5W75 - chain A; structure by X-ray diffraction, 2.30 A resolution.

# Chain A
Molecule: Elongation factor Tu
Organism: Thermotoga neapolitana (strain ATCC 49049 / DSM 4359 / NS-E)
UniProt: B9K884 (EFTU_THENN); aligned to UniProt positions 9-399 over residues 9-394 (the alignment contains insertions or deletions, so no single offset holds)
Amino-acid sequence (392 residues; row label = number of the first residue in the row; note: 3 numbers in that range are skipped by the numbering (no residue carries them; nothing is unmodelled there); a row labelled like 180A-180F holds insertion residues (180A, then the next letters in order)):
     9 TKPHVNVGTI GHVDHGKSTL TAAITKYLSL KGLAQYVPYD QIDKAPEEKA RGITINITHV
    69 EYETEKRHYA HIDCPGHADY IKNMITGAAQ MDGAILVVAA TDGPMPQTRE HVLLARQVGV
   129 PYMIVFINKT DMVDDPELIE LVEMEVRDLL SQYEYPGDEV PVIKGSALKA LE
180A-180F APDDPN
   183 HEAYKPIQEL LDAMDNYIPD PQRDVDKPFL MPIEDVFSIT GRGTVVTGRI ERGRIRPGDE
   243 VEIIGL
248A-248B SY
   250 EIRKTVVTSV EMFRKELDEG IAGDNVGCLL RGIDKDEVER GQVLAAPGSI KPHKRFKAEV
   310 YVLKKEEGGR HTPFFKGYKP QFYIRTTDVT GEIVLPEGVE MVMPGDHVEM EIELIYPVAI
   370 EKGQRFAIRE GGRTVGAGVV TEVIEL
Not modelled in the structure: 180A-180F, 248A-248B
Construct notes: conflict Val21 (Ile in B9K884), Gly127 (Glu in B9K884), Phe324 (Thr329 in B9K884), Thr336 (Ala341 in B9K884); expression tag (395)
Bound ions: Mg2+: Ser26 (together with GDP)
Small-molecule neighbours: GDP (guanosine-5'-diphosphate): His20, Val21, Asp22, His23, Gly24, Lys25, Ser26, Thr27, Tyr47, Asn136, Lys137, Asp139, Met140, Ser174, Ala175, Leu176
UniProt features mapped onto this chain:
  - region: Gly19, His20, Asp22 to Ser26 (G1), Gly60 to Asn64 (G2), Asp81 to Gly84 (G3), Asn136 to Asp139 (G4), Ser174 to Leu176 (G5)
  - binding site (GTP): Gly19, His20, Asp22 to Ser26, Asp81 to His85, Asn136 to Asp139
  - binding site (Mg(2+)): Ser26

# Summary
Bound to chain A: GDP. Curated annotation (UniProt) lists 16 GTP-binding residues and Mg2+-binding residue
Ser26.
Chain A is Elongation factor Tu (Thermotoga neapolitana (strain ATCC 49049 / DSM 4359 / NS-E)); the structure,
Crystal Structure of Reconstructed Bacterial Elongation Factor Node 168, was determined by X-ray diffraction
together with 5W76 and 5W7Q from the same study.
